8EIT - chains A and E of the 5 polymer chains in the assembly; structure by electron microscopy, 2.80 A resolution.

# Chain A
Protein: A modified Guanine nucleotide-binding protein G(q) subunit alpha
Source organism: Homo sapiens
Amino-acid sequence (238 residues; numbered 1 to 238; the number before each row is that of its first residue):
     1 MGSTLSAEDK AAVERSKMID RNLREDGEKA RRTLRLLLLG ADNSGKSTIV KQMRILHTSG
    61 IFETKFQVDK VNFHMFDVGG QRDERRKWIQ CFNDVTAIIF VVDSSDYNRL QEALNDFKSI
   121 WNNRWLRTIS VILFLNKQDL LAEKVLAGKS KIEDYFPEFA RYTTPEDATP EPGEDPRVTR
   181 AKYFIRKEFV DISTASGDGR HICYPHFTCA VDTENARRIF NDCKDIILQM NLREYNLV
Unresolved in the structure: 1-4, 54-56, 81-82, 171-173

# Chain E
Protein: scFv16
Source organism: Homo sapiens
Notes: antibody fragment or engineered binder
Amino-acid sequence (318 residues; numbered -51 to 266; the number before each row is that of its first residue; numbers below 1 keep their minus sign (Met-51 is residue -51)):
   -51 MKFLVNVALV FMVVYISYIY ADSYYHHHHH HHHHHDYDIP TTENLYFQGA MGDVQLVESG
     9 GGLVQPGGSR KLSCSASGFA FSSFGMHWVR QAPEKGLEWV AYISSGSGTI YYADTVKGRF
    69 TISRDDPKNT LFLQMTSLRS EDTAMYYCVR SIYYYGSSPF DFWGQGTTLT VSSGGGGSGG
   129 GGSGGGGSDI VMTQATSSVP VTPGESVSIS CRSSKSLLHS NGNTYLYWFL QRPGQSPQLL
   189 IYRMSNLASG VPDRFSGSGS GTAFTLTISR LEAEDVGVYY CMQHLEYPLT FGAGTKLELK
   249 AAAENLYFQG HHHHHHHH
Unresolved in the structure: -51 to 0, 122-135, 249-266
Cystine bridges: Cys159-Cys229

# How chain A and chain E interact
Pairs across the interface (23):
  Leu5(A) - His167(E)
  Ser6(A) - His167(E)
  Ser6(A) - Tyr173(E)  hydrogen bond
  Ala7(A) - Leu233(E)
  Glu8(A) - Pro107(E)
  Glu8(A) - Tyr173(E)
  Glu8(A) - Tyr175(E)  hydrogen bond
  Glu8(A) - Arg191(E)  salt bridge
  Glu8(A) - His232(E)  salt bridge
  Asp9(A) - Asn169(E)  hydrogen bond
  Asp9(A) - Tyr173(E)
  Lys10(A) - Tyr235(E)  hydrogen bond
  Ala11(A) - Tyr101(E)  hydrophobic
  Ala12(A) - Tyr101(E)
  Glu14(A) - Ser52(E)  hydrogen bond
  Glu14(A) - Ser53(E)
  Glu14(A) - Gly56(E)
  Glu14(A) - Thr57(E)  hydrogen bond
  Arg15(A) - Ser31(E)
  Arg15(A) - Ile100(E)
  Arg15(A) - Tyr101(E)
  Arg15(A) - Tyr102(E)
  Met18(A) - Ser53(E)
Other interface residues (no listed pair), chain E (19 interface residues in all): Tyr50, Gly54

# Summary
11 residues of chain A face 19 of chain E across their interface; the contacts include 6 hydrogen bonds and 2
salt bridges. Polar pairs include Glu8(A)-Arg191(E), Glu8(A)-His232(E) and Ser6(A)-Tyr173(E).
Here chain A is A modified Guanine nucleotide-binding protein G(q) subunit alpha and chain E is scFv16, both
from Homo sapiens. Entry 8EIT (Structure of FFAR1-Gq complex bound to DHA) was determined by electron
microscopy (same publication as 8EJC and 8EJK).
